Entry 4YFA (X-ray diffraction, 2.20 A resolution); this record covers chains C and F of the 6 polymer chains in the assembly.

[Chain C (and F)]
Protein: Protein related to penicillin acylase
Source organism: Acidovorax sp. MR-S7
Notes: fragment: beta-chain; chain F of this document is another copy of the same molecule, construct and numbering; everything in this record applies to it too
UniProt: A0A0A1VBK6 (A0A0A1VBK6_9BURK); residues 1-573 here correspond to UniProt positions 234-806 (UniProt number = residue number + 233)
Chain sequence (581 residues; row label = number of the first residue in the row):
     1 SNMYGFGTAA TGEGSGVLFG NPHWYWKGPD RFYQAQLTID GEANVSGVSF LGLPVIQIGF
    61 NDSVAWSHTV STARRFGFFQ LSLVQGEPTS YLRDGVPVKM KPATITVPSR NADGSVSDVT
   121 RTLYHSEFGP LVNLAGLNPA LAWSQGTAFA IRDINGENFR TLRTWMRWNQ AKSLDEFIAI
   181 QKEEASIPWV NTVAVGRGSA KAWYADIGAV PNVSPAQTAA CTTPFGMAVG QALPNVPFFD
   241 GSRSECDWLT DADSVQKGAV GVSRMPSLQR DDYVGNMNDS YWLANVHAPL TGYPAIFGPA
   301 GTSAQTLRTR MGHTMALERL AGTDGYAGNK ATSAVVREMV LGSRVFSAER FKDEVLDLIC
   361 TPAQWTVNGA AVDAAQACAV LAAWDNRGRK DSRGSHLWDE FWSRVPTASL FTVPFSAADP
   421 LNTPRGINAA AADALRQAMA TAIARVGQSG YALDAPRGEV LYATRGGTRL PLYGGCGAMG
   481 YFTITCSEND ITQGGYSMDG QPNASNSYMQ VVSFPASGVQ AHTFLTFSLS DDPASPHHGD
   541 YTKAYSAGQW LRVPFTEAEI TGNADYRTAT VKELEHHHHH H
Not modelled in the structure: 575-581
Disulfides: C221-C246, C360-C378, C476-C486
Construct notes: expression tag (574-581)
Ligand contacts: decanoic acid (DKA): S1, P22, H23, W24, F32, F50, Q57, I58, H68, T69, V70, W165, P188, W189, V190
Reported in the primary citation:
  - binding site for decanoic acid: S1, W24, F32, F50, Q57, I58, H68, V70, W165, W189, V190

[Chain C / chain F interface]
Pairs across the interface (7):
  D113(C) with P406(F); T407(F), hydrogen bond (backbone-backbone)
  G114(C) with P406(F)
  P406(C) with D113(F); G114(F)
  T407(C) with D113(F), hydrogen bond (backbone-backbone)
  A408(C) with D113(F)
Also at the interface, not in a pair above, chain C (7 interface residues in all): R110, S115
Also at the interface, not in a pair above, chain F (5 interface residues in all): A408

[In short]
7 residues of chain C face 5 of chain F across their interface; the contacts include 2 hydrogen bonds. Its one
hydrogen bond, D113(C)-T407(F), is backbone to backbone. Ligands of chain C: decanoic acid. From the paper: a
binding site for decanoic acid at S1(C), W24(C) and F32(C) among others.
Chain C and chain F are both Protein related to penicillin acylase (Acidovorax sp. MR-S7); the structure,
Structure of N-acylhomoserine lactone acylase MacQ in complex with decanoic acid, was determined by X-ray
diffraction together with 5C9I, 4YF9 and 4YFB from the same study.
